PDB entry 5OYA | X-ray diffraction, 1.80 A resolution | chains A and I of the 8 polymer chains in the assembly

[Chain A]
Name: Rubisco large subunit
From: Chaetoceros socialis
Sequence (490 residues; each row starts with the number of its first residue):
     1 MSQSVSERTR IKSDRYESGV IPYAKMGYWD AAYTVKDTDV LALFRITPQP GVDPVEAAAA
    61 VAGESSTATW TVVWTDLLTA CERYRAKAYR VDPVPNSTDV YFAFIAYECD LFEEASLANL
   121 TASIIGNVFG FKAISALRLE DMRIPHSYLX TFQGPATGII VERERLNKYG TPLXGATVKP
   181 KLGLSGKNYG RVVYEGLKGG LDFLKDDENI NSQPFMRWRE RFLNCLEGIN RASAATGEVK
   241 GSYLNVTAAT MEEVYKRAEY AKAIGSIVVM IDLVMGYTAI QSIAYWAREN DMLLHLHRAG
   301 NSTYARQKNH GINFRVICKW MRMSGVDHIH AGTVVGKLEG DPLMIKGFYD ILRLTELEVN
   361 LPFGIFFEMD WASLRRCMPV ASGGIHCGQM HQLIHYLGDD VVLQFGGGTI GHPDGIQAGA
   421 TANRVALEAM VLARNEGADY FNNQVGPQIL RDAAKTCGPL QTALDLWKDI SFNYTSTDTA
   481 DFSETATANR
Not modelled in the structure: 1-15, 484-490
Modified positions: P48, P155 (4-hydroxyproline; HYP); C109 (S-hydroxycysteine; CSO); LOH (3,4-dihydroxylysine) at position 150, HL2 ((2S,3R)-2-amino-3-hydroxy-4-methylpentanoic acid) at position 174; K205 (lysine nz-carboxylic acid; KCX); K346 (N-trimethyllysine; M3L); C457 (S-nitroso-cysteine; SNC)
Ion coordination: Mg2+: K205, D207, E208 (together with 2-carboxyarabinitol-1,5-diphosphate)
Residues lining bound ligands: 2-carboxyarabinitol-1,5-diphosphate (CAP): E64, T69, W70, N127, T177, K179, K181, K205, D207, E208, H297, R298, H330, K337, L338, S382, G383, G384, Q404, F405, G406, G407
Reported in the primary citation:
  - post-translational modification sites: P48, P155, K205, K346, C457

[Chain I]
Name: Rubisco small subunit
From: Chaetoceros socialis
Sequence (139 residues; numbered 1 to 139; the number before each row is that of its first residue):
     1 MRLTQGCFSF LPDLTDAQIE KQVAYAMSRG WAMNVEWTDD PHPRNNYWEL WGLPLFDIKD
    61 PATVMFELNE ARKSCAAGYI RMNAFDASYG TESCVMSFLT NRPANEPGFY LDRTDGIGRQ
   121 IIYSIKSYSV QANPEGSRY

[Chain A / chain I interface]
Residue-residue contacts (62; chain A residue first):
  I160(A) with G90(I); T91(I); S93(I)
  E164(A) with S93(I), hydrogen bond
  N167(A) with Q5(I)
  Y169(A) with C7(I); C94(I); V95(I); M96(I); S97(I)
  G170(A) with V95(I), hydrogen bond (backbone-backbone)
  T171(A) with C7(I)
  G199(A) with F10(I)
  G200(A) with F10(I)
  L223(A) with R119(I)
  E227(A) with R113(I), salt bridge; Y123(I), hydrogen bond
  N230(A) with L111(I); Y123(I)
  R231(A) with L111(I); R113(I)
  S233(A) with P43(I); I125(I)
  A234(A) with F109(I); I125(I)
  A235(A) with M1(I)
  T236(A) with M1(I); L3(I); T4(I), hydrogen bond (backbone-backbone)
  G237(A) with L3(I); Q5(I), hydrogen bond (backbone-side chain); P43(I); F109(I)
  E238(A) with T4(I), hydrogen bond; Q5(I); P43(I)
  V239(A) with P43(I)
  A263(A) with Q120(I), hydrogen bond (backbone-side chain)
  I264(A) with Q120(I)
  T355(A) with Y89(I); G90(I)
  S373(A) with Y89(I), hydrogen bond
  R376(A) with G90(I)
  T421(A) with F10(I)
  R424(A) with T4(I), hydrogen bond (side chain-backbone); F10(I)
  V425(A) with F10(I)
  E428(A) with C7(I); F8(I); S9(I), hydrogen bond (side chain-backbone); F10(I), hydrogen bond (side chain-backbone); L11(I)
  A429(A) with L11(I)
  L432(A) with F8(I), hydrophobic; L11(I), hydrophobic; Q18(I); Q22(I), hydrogen bond (backbone-side chain)
  R434(A) with Y25(I)
  N435(A) with Q22(I), hydrogen bond; Y25(I); M96(I)
  E436(A) with K21(I)
Also at the interface, not in a pair above, chain A (37 interface residues in all): L226, E356, D399, V431
Also at the interface, not in a pair above, chain I (37 interface residues in all): R2, G6, L14, P41, R44, R81, Y110, I121

[Overview]
The chain A/chain I interface involves 37 residues from each chain; the contacts include 13 hydrogen bonds and
1 salt bridge. Polar pairs include E227(A)-R113(I), E164(A)-S93(I) and E227(A)-Y123(I). Chain A binds
2-carboxyarabinitol-1,5-diphosphate. The Mg2+ site is built by K205(A), D207(A) and E208(A). The paper reports
modification sites P48(A), P155(A) and K205(A) among others.
Here chain A is Rubisco large subunit and chain I is Rubisco small subunit, both from Chaetoceros socialis.
Entry 5OYA (Unusual posttranslational modifications revealed in crystal structures of diatom Rubisco) was
determined by X-ray diffraction together with 6FTL, 5N9Z and 5MZ2 from the same study.
